PDB entry 8TVP | electron microscopy, 3.70 A resolution | chains B and T of the 16 polymer chains in the assembly

Chain B:
Molecule: DNA-directed RNA polymerase subunit beta
From: Saccharomyces cerevisiae
Notes: EC 2.7.7.6
Reference sequence: A0A6A5Q4H2 (A0A6A5Q4H2_YEASX); numbering as in UniProt (aligned over 1-1224)
Chain sequence (1224 residues; each row starts with the number of its first residue):
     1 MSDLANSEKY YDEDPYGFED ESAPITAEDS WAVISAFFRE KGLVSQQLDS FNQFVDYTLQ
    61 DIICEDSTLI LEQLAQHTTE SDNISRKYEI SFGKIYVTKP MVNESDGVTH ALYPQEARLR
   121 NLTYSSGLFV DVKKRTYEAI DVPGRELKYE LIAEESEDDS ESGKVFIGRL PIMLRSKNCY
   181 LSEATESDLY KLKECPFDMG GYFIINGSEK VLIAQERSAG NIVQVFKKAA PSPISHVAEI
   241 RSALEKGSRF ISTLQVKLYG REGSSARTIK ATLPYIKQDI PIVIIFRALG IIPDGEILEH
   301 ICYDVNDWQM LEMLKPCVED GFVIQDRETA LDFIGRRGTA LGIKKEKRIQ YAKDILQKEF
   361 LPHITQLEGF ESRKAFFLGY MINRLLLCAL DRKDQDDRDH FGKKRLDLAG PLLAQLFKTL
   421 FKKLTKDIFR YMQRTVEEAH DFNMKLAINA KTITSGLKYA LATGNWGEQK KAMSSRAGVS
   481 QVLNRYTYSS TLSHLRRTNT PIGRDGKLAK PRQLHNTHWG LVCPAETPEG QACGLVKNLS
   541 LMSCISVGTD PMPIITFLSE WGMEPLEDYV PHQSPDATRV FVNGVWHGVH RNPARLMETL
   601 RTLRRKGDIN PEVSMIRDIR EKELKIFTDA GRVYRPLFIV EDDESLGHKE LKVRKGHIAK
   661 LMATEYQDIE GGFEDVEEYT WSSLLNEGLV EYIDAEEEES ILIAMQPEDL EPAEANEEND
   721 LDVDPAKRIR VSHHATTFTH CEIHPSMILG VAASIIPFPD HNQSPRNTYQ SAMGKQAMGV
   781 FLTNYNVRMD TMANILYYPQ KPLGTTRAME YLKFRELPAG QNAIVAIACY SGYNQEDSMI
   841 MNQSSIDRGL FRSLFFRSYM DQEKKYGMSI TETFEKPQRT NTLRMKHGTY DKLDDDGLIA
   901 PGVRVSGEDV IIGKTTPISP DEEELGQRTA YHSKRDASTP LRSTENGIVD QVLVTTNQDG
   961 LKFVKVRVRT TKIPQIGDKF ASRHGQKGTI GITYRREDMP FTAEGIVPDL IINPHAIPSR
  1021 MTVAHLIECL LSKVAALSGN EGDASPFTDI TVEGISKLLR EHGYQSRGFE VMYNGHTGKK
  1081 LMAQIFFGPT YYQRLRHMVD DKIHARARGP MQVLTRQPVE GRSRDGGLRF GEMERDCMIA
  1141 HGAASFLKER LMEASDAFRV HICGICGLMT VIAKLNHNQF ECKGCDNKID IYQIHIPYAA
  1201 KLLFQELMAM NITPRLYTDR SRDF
Unresolved in the structure: 1-19, 73-86, 140-161, 244-251, 340-346, 436-441, 468-475, 503-513, 673-676, 717-735, 880-944
Bound ions: Zn2+: Cys1163, Cys1166, Cys1182, Cys1185

Chain T:
Molecule: TS (46-nt DNA)
Sequence (46 nucleotides; numbered 1 to 46; the number before each row is that of its first residue):
     1 CGCTCTGCTC CTTCTCCXTC CTCTCGATGG CTATGAGATC AACTAG
Modified positions: TTD (cis-syn cyclobutane thymine dimer) at position 18

Chain B / chain T interface:
Pairs across the interface (15; chain B residue first):
  Ser208(B) with DG26(T), phosphate contact
  Lys210(B) with DG26(T), sugar contact
  Ala462(B) with DG26(T), sugar contact
  Thr463(B) with DA27(T), sugar contact
  Thr791(B) with DC25(T), phosphate contact
  Arg857(B) with DT24(T), salt bridge to the phosphate
  Glu1120(B) with DT22(T), phosphate contact
  Gly1121(B) with DT22(T), phosphate contact
  Arg1122(B) with DT22(T), hydrogen bond to the phosphate
  Ser1123(B) with DC23(T), hydrogen bond to the phosphate
  Gly1127(B) with DC21(T), phosphate contact
  Leu1128(B) with DC21(T), phosphate contact
  Arg1129(B) with DC20(T), salt bridge to the phosphate; DC21(T), hydrogen bond to the phosphate
  Met1133(B) with DT19(T), sugar contact
Other interface residues (no listed pair), chain B (18 interface residues in all): Met792, Lys865, Gly1131, Glu1134
Other interface residues (no listed pair), chain T (10 interface residues in all): DG29

Overview:
18 residues of chain B face 10 of chain T across their interface, with 3 hydrogen bonds and 2 salt bridges.
Polar pairs include Arg1122(B)-DT22(T), Ser1123(B)-DC23(T) and Arg1129(B)-DC21(T). Cys1163(B), Cys1166(B),
Cys1182(B) and Cys1185(B) form the Zn2+ site.
Here chain B is DNA-directed RNA polymerase subunit beta (Saccharomyces cerevisiae) and chain T is TS (46-nt
DNA). Entry 8TVP (Cryo-EM structure of CPD-stalled Pol II in complex with Rad26 (open state)) was determined
by electron microscopy (same publication as 8TUG, 8TVQ, 8TVS, 8TVV, 8TVW, 8TVX and 8TVY).
